3I4N - chains D and G of the 15 polymer chains in the assembly; structure by X-ray diffraction, 3.90 A resolution.

[Chain D]
Name: DNA-directed RNA polymerase II subunit RPB4
Source organism: Saccharomyces cerevisiae
UniProtKB: P20433 (RPB4_YEAST); residue numbers follow UniProt; this construct covers 1-221
Chain sequence (221 residues; numbered 1 to 221; the number before each row is that of its first residue):
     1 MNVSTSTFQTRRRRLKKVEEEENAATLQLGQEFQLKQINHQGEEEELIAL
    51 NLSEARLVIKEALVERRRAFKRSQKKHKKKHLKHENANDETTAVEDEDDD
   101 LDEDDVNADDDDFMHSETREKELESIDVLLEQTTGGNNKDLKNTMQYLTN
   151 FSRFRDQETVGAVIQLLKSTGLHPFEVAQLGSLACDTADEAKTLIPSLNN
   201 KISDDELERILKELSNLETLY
Not modelled in the structure: 77-115
UniProt features mapped onto this chain:
  - modified residue: M1 (N-acetylmethionine), T91 (Phosphothreonine), T92 (Phosphothreonine)

[Chain G]
Name: DNA-directed RNA polymerase II subunit RPB7
Source organism: Saccharomyces cerevisiae
UniProtKB: P34087 (RPB7_YEAST); numbering as in UniProt (aligned over 1-171)
Chain sequence (171 residues; each row starts with the number of its first residue):
     1 MFFIKDLSLNITLHPSFFGPRMKQYLKTKLLEEVEGSCTGKFGYILCVLD
    51 YDNIDIQRGRILPTDGSAEFNVKYRAVVFKPFKGEVVDGTVVSCSQHGFE
   101 VQVGPMKVFVTKHLMPQDLTFNAGSNPPSYQSSEDVITIKSRIRVKIEGC
   151 ISQVSSIHAIGSIKEDYLGAI
UniProt features mapped onto this chain:
  - mutagenesis: V108 to H113 (Lowers nucleic-acid binding of RPB4-RPB7 by 10-fold; no effect on association with Pol II core complex; abolishes transcriptional activity of Pol II), I151 to H158 (No effect on nucleic-acid binding of RPB4-RPB7 and on association with Pol II core complex; abolishes transcriptional activity of Pol II)

[Interface between chain D and chain G]
Pairs across the interface (96; chain D residue first):
  M1(D) - N10(G)
  M1(D) - T12(G)
  M1(D) - E69(G)
  N2(D) - E33(G)
  V3(D) - N10(G)
  S4(D) - L9(G)
  T5(D) - L7(G)
  T5(D) - S8(G)
  T5(D) - F42(G)
  T5(D) - Y74(G)
  S6(D) - L7(G)
  S6(D) - S8(G)  hydrogen bond
  T7(D) - K5(G)
  T7(D) - S8(G)
  T7(D) - F42(G)
  F8(D) - K5(G)
  F8(D) - D6(G)
  Q9(D) - K5(G)
  N23(D) - K80(G)
  N23(D) - K83(G)
  A24(D) - K83(G)
  A25(D) - K83(G)  hydrogen bond (backbone-backbone)
  A25(D) - G84(G)
  A25(D) - E85(G)
  L29(D) - F82(G)  hydrophobic
  E32(D) - K5(G)  hydrogen bond (backbone-side chain)
  E32(D) - K41(G)  salt bridge
  E32(D) - F42(G)
  F33(D) - F3(G)  hydrophobic
  F33(D) - K5(G)
  F33(D) - K41(G)
  F33(D) - F42(G)
  F33(D) - K80(G)
  Q37(D) - K5(G)
  Q37(D) - D6(G)
  N39(D) - D6(G)
  N39(D) - R75(G)  hydrogen bond
  H40(D) - D6(G)
  H40(D) - K73(G)
  L47(D) - F3(G)  hydrophobic
  I48(D) - F2(G)
  I48(D) - F3(G)
  I48(D) - I4(G)
  A49(D) - F2(G)
  L50(D) - M1(G)
  L50(D) - F2(G)  hydrogen bond (backbone-backbone)
  L50(D) - I4(G)  hydrophobic
  L52(D) - F2(G)  hydrophobic
  V58(D) - V77(G)  hydrophobic
  A62(D) - D50(G)
  L63(D) - C47(G)  hydrophobic
  R66(D) - L31(G)
  R66(D) - E35(G)  salt bridge
  R66(D) - C47(G)
  R66(D) - V48(G)  hydrogen bond (side chain-backbone)
  R66(D) - Y51(G)
  F70(D) - Y51(G)  hydrophobic
  R72(D) - D52(G)  salt bridge
  S73(D) - R21(G)
  S73(D) - Q24(G)
  K76(D) - R21(G)  hydrogen bond (backbone-side chain)
  N138(D) - E35(G)  hydrogen bond (side chain-backbone)
  N138(D) - G36(G)
  D140(D) - G36(G)
  D140(D) - L46(G)
  D140(D) - P105(G)
  L141(D) - L46(G)
  N143(D) - Q102(G)
  T144(D) - F2(G)
  T144(D) - L46(G)
  T144(D) - P105(G)
  Y147(D) - D88(G)  hydrogen bond (side chain-backbone)
  Y147(D) - G89(G)
  Y147(D) - V103(G)
  Y147(D) - G104(G)
  N150(D) - R142(G)
  F151(D) - D88(G)
  F151(D) - G89(G)
  F151(D) - T90(G)
  F151(D) - R142(G)
  F175(D) - M1(G)
  F175(D) - E85(G)
  A178(D) - M1(G)
  Q179(D) - M1(G)
  Q179(D) - V86(G)
  L183(D) - V86(G)
  L183(D) - D88(G)
  L183(D) - R144(G)
  A184(D) - R144(G)  hydrogen bond (backbone-side chain)
  D189(D) - Y167(G)
  E190(D) - R144(G)  salt bridge
  E190(D) - Y167(G)
  L194(D) - V86(G)
  L194(D) - R144(G)
  L194(D) - D166(G)
  L194(D) - Y167(G)
Other interface residues (no listed pair), chain D (57 interface residues in all): Q28, G30, Q31, I38, E45, A55, A69, L148, T187, T193
Other interface residues (no listed pair), chain G (50 interface residues in all): Y44, L49, L168

[In short]
The interface between chain D and chain G involves 57 residues on one side and 50 on the other, with 10
hydrogen bonds and 4 salt bridges. Polar contacts include E32(D)-K41(G), R66(D)-E35(G) and R72(D)-D52(G).
UniProt lists 14 mutagenesis sites on chain G.
Here chain D is DNA-directed RNA polymerase II subunit RPB4 and chain G is DNA-directed RNA polymerase II
subunit RPB7, both from Saccharomyces cerevisiae. Entry 3I4N (8-oxoguanine containing RNA polymerase II
elongation complex E) was determined by X-ray diffraction (same publication as 3I4M).
